Entry 7O4J (electron microscopy, 2.90 A resolution); this record covers chains 0 and 1 of the 30 polymer chains in the assembly.

# Chain 0
Protein: General transcription and DNA repair factor IIH helicase subunit XPD
From: Saccharomyces cerevisiae (strain ATCC 204508 / S288c)
Notes: EC 3.6.4.12
UniProtKB: P06839 (RAD3_YEAST); residues 1-778 here = UniProt positions 1-778
Amino-acid sequence (778 residues; row label = number of the first residue in the row):
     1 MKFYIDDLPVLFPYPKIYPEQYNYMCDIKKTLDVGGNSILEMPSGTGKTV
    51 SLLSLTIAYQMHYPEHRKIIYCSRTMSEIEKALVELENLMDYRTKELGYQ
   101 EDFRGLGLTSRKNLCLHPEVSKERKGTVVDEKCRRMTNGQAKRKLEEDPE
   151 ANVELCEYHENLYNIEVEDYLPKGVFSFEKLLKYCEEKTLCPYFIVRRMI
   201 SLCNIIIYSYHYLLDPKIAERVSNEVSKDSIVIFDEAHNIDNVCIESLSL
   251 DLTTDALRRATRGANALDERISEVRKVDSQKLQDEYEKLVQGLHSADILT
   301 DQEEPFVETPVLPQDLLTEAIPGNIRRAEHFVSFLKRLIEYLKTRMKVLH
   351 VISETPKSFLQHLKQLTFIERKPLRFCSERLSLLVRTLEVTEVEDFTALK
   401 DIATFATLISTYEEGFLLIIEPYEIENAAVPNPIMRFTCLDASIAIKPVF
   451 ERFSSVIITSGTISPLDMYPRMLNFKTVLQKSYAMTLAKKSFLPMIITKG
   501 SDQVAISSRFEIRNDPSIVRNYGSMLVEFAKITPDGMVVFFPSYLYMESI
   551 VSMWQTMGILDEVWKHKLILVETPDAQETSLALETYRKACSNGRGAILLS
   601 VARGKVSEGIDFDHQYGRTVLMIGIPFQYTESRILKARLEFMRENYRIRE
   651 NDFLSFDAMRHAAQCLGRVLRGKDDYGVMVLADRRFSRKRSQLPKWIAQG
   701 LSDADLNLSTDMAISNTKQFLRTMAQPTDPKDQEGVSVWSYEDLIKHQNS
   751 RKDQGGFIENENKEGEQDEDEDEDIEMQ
Unresolved in the structure: 753-778
Ion coordination: 4Fe-4S cluster Fe: Cys115, Cys133, Cys156, Cys191
Ligand contacts: 4Fe-4S cluster (SF4): Arg111, Cys115, Leu116, His117, Val120, Cys133, Met136, Thr137, Cys156, Tyr158, His159, Cys191, Phe194
UniProt features mapped onto this chain:
  - motif: Asp235 to His238 (DEAH box)
  - binding site (ATP): Met42 to Thr49
  - binding site ([4Fe-4S] cluster): Cys115, Cys133, Cys156, Cys191
  - mutagenesis: Lys48 (K48R/A: Loss of ATPase and DNA helicase activities but not ssDNA-binding or ATP-binding, impaired removal of pyrimidine dimers. Loss of RNA:DNA helicase. Extremely UV-sensitive), Arg111 (R111H: Intermediate level of UV-sensitivity), Cys115 (C115S: Extremely UV-sensitive), Glu236 (E236K: In rad3-1; abnormal sensitivity to UV irradiation, defective excision of damaged DNA bases ...), Gly461 (G461R: In rad3-2; abnormal sensitivity to UV irradiation, defective excision of damaged DNA bases)

# Chain 1
Protein: General transcription and DNA repair factor IIH subunit TFB1
From: Saccharomyces cerevisiae (strain ATCC 204508 / S288c)
UniProtKB: P32776 (TFB1_YEAST); residues 1-642 here = UniProt positions 1-642
Amino-acid sequence (645 residues; row label = number of the first residue in the row; numbers below 1 keep their minus sign (Gly-2 is residue -2)):
    -2 GGSMSHSGAAIFEKVSGIIAINEDVSPAELTWRSTDGDKVHTVVLSTIDK
    48 LQATPASSEKMMLRLIGKVDESKKRKDNEGNEVVPKPQRHMFSFNNRTVM
    98 DNIKMTLQQIISRYKDADIYEEKRRREESAQHTETPMSSSSVTAGTPTPH
   148 LDTPQLNNGAPLINTAKLDDSLSKEKLLTNLKLQQSLLKGNKVLMKVFQE
   198 TVINAGLPPSEFWSTRIPLLRAFALSTSQKVGPYNVLSTIKPVASSENKV
   248 NVNLSREKILNIFENYPIVKKAYTDNVPKNFKEPEFWARFFSSKLFRKLR
   298 GEKIMQNDRGDVIIDRYLTLDQEFDRKDDDMLLHPVKKIIDLDGNIQDDP
   348 VVRGNRPDFTMQPGVDINGNSDGTVDILKGMNRLSEKMIMALKNEYSRTN
   398 LQNKSNITNDEEDEDNDERNELKIDDLNESYKTNYAIIHLKRNAHEKTTD
   448 NDAKSSADSIKNADLKVSNQQMLQQLSLVMDNLINKLDLNQVVPNNEVSN
   498 KINKRVITAIKINAKQAKHNNVNSALGSFVDNTSQANELEVKSTLPIDLL
   548 ESCRMLHTTCCEFLKHFYIHFQSGEQKQASTVKKLYNHLKDCIEKLNELF
   598 QDVLNGDGESMSNTCTAYLKPVLNSITLATHKYDEYFNEYNNNSN
Unresolved in the structure: -2 to 0, 67-82, 122-166, 241-244, 394-412, 447-461, 518-535, 640-642
Construct notes: expression tag (-2 to 0)
UniProt features mapped onto this chain:
  - modified residue: Thr150 (Phosphothreonine)

# Interface between chain 0 and chain 1
Residue-residue contacts - 164 pairs, chain 0 then chain 1:
  Tyr14(0) - Lys420(1)
  Tyr14(0) - Ile421(1)  hydrogen bond (side chain-backbone)
  Tyr14(0) - Leu424(1)
  Tyr14(0) - Asn425(1)
  Pro15(0) - Leu424(1)
  Pro15(0) - Asn425(1)
  Pro15(0) - Glu426(1)
  Lys16(0) - Leu424(1)  hydrogen bond (backbone-backbone)
  Lys16(0) - Asn425(1)
  Ile17(0) - Leu424(1)
  Tyr18(0) - Asp423(1)  hydrogen bond
  Tyr18(0) - Leu424(1)
  Gln21(0) - Leu424(1)
  Gly47(0) - Ile421(1)
  Thr75(0) - Asn342(1)
  Thr75(0) - Asp345(1)
  Met76(0) - Lys335(1)
  Met76(0) - Asp338(1)
  Met76(0) - Gly341(1)
  Met76(0) - Asn342(1)  hydrogen bond (backbone-side chain)
  Met76(0) - Asp345(1)  hydrogen bond (backbone-side chain)
  Ser77(0) - Lys335(1)
  Ser77(0) - Ile336(1)
  Ser77(0) - Asn342(1)  hydrogen bond (backbone-side chain)
  Glu80(0) - Lys335(1)
  Glu80(0) - Ile336(1)
  Lys81(0) - Leu419(1)
  Val84(0) - Arg416(1)
  Glu85(0) - Leu419(1)
  Asn88(0) - Arg416(1)  hydrogen bond
  Asn88(0) - Lys420(1)  hydrogen bond
  Asp91(0) - Arg416(1)  salt bridge
  Thr109(0) - Asp345(1)  hydrogen bond
  Ser110(0) - Gln344(1)  hydrogen bond (side chain-backbone)
  Ser110(0) - Asp345(1)
  Ser110(0) - Pro347(1)
  Asn113(0) - Lys335(1)
  Asn113(0) - Gly341(1)
  Asn113(0) - Gln344(1)
  Arg124(0) - Asp340(1)  salt bridge
  Lys125(0) - Gln344(1)
  Gly126(0) - Gln344(1)  hydrogen bond (backbone-side chain)
  Gly126(0) - Pro347(1)
  Thr127(0) - Pro347(1)
  Glu179(0) - Glu415(1)
  Ser209(0) - Asp345(1)
  His211(0) - Asp346(1)
  His211(0) - Val349(1)
  Tyr212(0) - Asp345(1)
  Asp215(0) - Asp346(1)
  Lys217(0) - Val348(1)
  Lys217(0) - Arg350(1)
  Ile218(0) - Asp346(1)
  Ile218(0) - Val348(1)  hydrophobic
  Glu246(0) - Val349(1)
  Glu246(0) - Arg350(1)
  Glu246(0) - Gly351(1)
  Ser249(0) - Arg350(1)
  Ser249(0) - Gly351(1)
  Ser249(0) - Asn352(1)  hydrogen bond
  Leu250(0) - Arg350(1)
  Leu250(0) - Gly351(1)
  Leu250(0) - Asn352(1)  hydrogen bond (backbone-side chain)
  Asp251(0) - Gly351(1)
  Asp251(0) - Asn352(1)  hydrogen bond
  Asp251(0) - Arg353(1)  hydrogen bond (side chain-backbone)
  Thr253(0) - Arg353(1)
  Glu308(0) - Val348(1)
  Lys400(0) - Arg350(1)  hydrogen bond (backbone-side chain)
  Asp401(0) - Arg350(1)
  Thr404(0) - Arg350(1)  hydrogen bond
  Glu424(0) - Arg353(1)  salt bridge
  Ile425(0) - Phe356(1)  hydrophobic
  Asn427(0) - Val362(1)  hydrogen bond (side chain-backbone)
  Asn427(0) - Asp363(1)
  Asn427(0) - Ile364(1)
  Ala428(0) - Ile364(1)
  Ala429(0) - Ile364(1)  hydrogen bond (backbone-backbone)
  Ile434(0) - Arg353(1)
  Arg436(0) - Asn352(1)
  Arg436(0) - Arg353(1)  hydrogen bond (side chain-backbone)
  Phe437(0) - Asn352(1)
  Thr438(0) - Asn352(1)
  Phe510(0) - Phe356(1)  hydrophobic
  Ser543(0) - Thr357(1)
  Ser543(0) - Met358(1)
  Tyr544(0) - Thr357(1)  hydrogen bond (backbone-backbone)
  Tyr544(0) - Met358(1)
  Tyr544(0) - Val372(1)
  Tyr544(0) - Leu375(1)
  Leu545(0) - Phe356(1)
  Leu545(0) - Thr357(1)  hydrogen bond (backbone-backbone)
  Leu545(0) - Gln359(1)
  Leu545(0) - Gly361(1)
  Met547(0) - Leu375(1)  hydrophobic
  Glu548(0) - Pro360(1)
  Glu548(0) - Gly361(1)  hydrogen bond (side chain-backbone)
  Glu548(0) - Thr371(1)  hydrogen bond (backbone-side chain)
  Glu548(0) - Val372(1)
  Glu548(0) - Leu375(1)
  Val551(0) - Leu375(1)  hydrophobic
  Ser552(0) - Thr371(1)  hydrogen bond
  Gln555(0) - Arg297(1)
  Gln555(0) - Gly298(1)
  Leu560(0) - Met378(1)  hydrophobic
  Asp561(0) - Ser235(1)
  Asp561(0) - Arg297(1)  salt bridge
  Trp564(0) - Asn232(1)
  Trp564(0) - Met378(1)  hydrophobic
  Trp564(0) - Leu381(1)  hydrophobic
  Trp564(0) - Met385(1)  hydrophobic
  Leu568(0) - Ser382(1)
  Leu568(0) - Met385(1)  hydrophobic
  Leu568(0) - Ile386(1)  hydrophobic
  Ile569(0) - Met378(1)  hydrophobic
  Ile569(0) - Asn379(1)
  Ile569(0) - Ser382(1)  hydrogen bond (backbone-side chain)
  Leu570(0) - Asn379(1)
  Leu570(0) - Ser382(1)
  Val571(0) - Leu375(1)  hydrophobic
  Val571(0) - Met378(1)  hydrophobic
  Val571(0) - Asn379(1)  hydrogen bond (backbone-side chain)
  Thr573(0) - Lys376(1)
  Thr573(0) - Asn379(1)
  Ala576(0) - Leu339(1)
  Ala576(0) - Asp340(1)
  Ala576(0) - Ile343(1)  hydrophobic
  Gln577(0) - Leu330(1)
  Gln577(0) - Asp340(1)
  Glu578(0) - Lys376(1)  salt bridge
  Thr579(0) - Leu339(1)
  Ser580(0) - Leu339(1)  hydrogen bond (side chain-backbone)
  Ser580(0) - Asp340(1)
  Leu581(0) - Leu329(1)
  Leu581(0) - Leu330(1)  hydrophobic
  Leu581(0) - Glu383(1)
  Leu583(0) - Leu339(1)  hydrophobic
  Glu584(0) - Val333(1)
  Glu584(0) - Lys334(1)  salt bridge
  Glu584(0) - Ile337(1)
  Thr585(0) - Ser382(1)
  Thr585(0) - Glu383(1)
  Thr585(0) - Ile386(1)
  Arg587(0) - Ile337(1)
  Lys588(0) - Ile386(1)
  Lys588(0) - Lys390(1)
  Ala589(0) - Ile386(1)  hydrophobic
  Asn592(0) - Leu389(1)
  Arg594(0) - Pro230(1)  hydrogen bond (side chain-backbone)
  Arg594(0) - Tyr231(1)
  Arg594(0) - Met385(1)
  Val601(0) - Met358(1)  hydrophobic
  Lys605(0) - Leu339(1)
  Ile610(0) - Ile337(1)  hydrophobic
  Ile610(0) - Leu339(1)  hydrophobic
  Asp613(0) - Glu418(1)
  Tyr616(0) - Glu418(1)
  Tyr629(0) - Asp355(1)
  Tyr629(0) - Phe356(1)
  Tyr629(0) - Thr357(1)
  Ser632(0) - Asp355(1)  hydrogen bond
  Arg671(0) - Leu419(1)  hydrogen bond (side chain-backbone)
  Lys673(0) - Asp423(1)
  Asp674(0) - Asp423(1)
Also at the interface, not in a pair above, chain 0 (102 interface residues in all): Phe12, Val50, Lys112, Asp130, Glu426, Pro574, Ala582, Arg603, Val606, Ile634, Gly672, Gln733, Val738
Also at the interface, not in a pair above, chain 1 (69 interface residues in all): Glu299, Lys300, His331, Asp369, Ile374, Asn413, Ser427

# In short
The interface between chain 0 and chain 1 involves 102 residues on one side and 69 on the other; the contacts
include 31 hydrogen bonds and 6 salt bridges. Polar contacts include Asp91(0)-Arg416(1), Arg124(0)-Asp340(1)
and Glu424(0)-Arg353(1). Ligands of chain 0: 4Fe-4S cluster.
Chain 0 is General transcription and DNA repair factor IIH helicase subunit XPD and chain 1 is General
transcription and DNA repair factor IIH subunit TFB1, both from Saccharomyces cerevisiae (strain ATCC 204508 /
S288c); the structure, Yeast RNA polymerase II transcription pre-initiation complex (consensus), was
determined by electron microscopy together with 7O4I, 7O4K, 7O4L, 7O72, 7O73 and 7O75 from the same study.
